PDB entry 5OA1 | electron microscopy, 4.40 A resolution (low resolution: residue-level contacts below are approximate; hydrogen-bond / salt-bridge calls are withheld) | chains B and N of the 34 polymer chains in the assembly

[Chain B]
Name: DNA-directed RNA polymerase I subunit RPA135
Organism: Saccharomyces cerevisiae S288C
Notes: EC 2.7.7.6
UniProt: P22138 (RPA2_YEAST); residue numbers follow UniProt; this construct covers 1-1203
Chain sequence (1203 residues; numbered 1 to 1203; the number before each row is that of its first residue):
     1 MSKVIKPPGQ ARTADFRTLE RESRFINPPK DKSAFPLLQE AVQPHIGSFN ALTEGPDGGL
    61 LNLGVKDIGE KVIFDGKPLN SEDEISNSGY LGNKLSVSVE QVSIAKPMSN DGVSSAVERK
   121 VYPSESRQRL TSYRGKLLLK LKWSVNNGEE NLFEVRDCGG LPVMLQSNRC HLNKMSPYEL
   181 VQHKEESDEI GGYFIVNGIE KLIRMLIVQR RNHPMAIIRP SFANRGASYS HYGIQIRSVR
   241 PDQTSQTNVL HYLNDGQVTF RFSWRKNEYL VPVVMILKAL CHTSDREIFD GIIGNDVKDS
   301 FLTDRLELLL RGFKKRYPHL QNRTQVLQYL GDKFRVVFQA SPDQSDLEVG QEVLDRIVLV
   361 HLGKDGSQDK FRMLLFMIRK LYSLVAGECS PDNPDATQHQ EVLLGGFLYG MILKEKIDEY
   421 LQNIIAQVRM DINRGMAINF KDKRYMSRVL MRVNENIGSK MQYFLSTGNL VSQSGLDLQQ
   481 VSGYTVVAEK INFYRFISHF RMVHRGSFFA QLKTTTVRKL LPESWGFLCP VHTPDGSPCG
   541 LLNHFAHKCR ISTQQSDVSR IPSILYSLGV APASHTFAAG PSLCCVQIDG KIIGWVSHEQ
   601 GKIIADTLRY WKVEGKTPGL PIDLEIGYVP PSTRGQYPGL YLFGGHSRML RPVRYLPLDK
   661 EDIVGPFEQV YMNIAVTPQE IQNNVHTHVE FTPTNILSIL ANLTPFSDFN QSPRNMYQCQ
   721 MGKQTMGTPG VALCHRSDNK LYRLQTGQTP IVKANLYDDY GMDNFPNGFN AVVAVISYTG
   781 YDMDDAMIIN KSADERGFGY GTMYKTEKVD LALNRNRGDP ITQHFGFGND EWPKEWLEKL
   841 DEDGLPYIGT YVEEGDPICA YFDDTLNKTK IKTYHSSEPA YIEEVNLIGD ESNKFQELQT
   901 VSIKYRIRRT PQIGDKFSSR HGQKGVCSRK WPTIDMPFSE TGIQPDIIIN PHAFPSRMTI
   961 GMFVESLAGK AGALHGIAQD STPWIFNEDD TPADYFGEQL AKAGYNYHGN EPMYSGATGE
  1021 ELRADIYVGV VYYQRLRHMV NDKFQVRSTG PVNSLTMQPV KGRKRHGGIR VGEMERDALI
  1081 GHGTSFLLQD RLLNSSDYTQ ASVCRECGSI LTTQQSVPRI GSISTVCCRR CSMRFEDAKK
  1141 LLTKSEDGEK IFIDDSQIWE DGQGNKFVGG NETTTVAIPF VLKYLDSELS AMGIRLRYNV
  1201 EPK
Unresolved in the structure: 1-11, 109-118, 1141-1147
Metal / ion sites: Zn2+: Cys-1104, Cys-1107, Cys-1128, Cys-1131
Swiss-Prot annotation at these positions:
  - zinc finger: Cys-1104 to Cys-1131 (C4-type)
  - modified residue: Ser-2 (N-acetylserine), Ser-81 (Phosphoserine), Ser-1156 (Phosphoserine)
  - mutagenesis: Cys-1104 (C1104A: No effect; when associated with A-1107; A-1128 and A-1131), Cys-1107 (C1107A: Lethal. Abolishes recruitment of RPA1 to Pol I. No effect; when associated with A-1104; A-1128 and A-1131), Cys-1127 (C1127R: Responsible of suppression of RPA190-5 and RPA190-1 mutations), Cys-1128 (C1128A: No effect; when associated with A-1104; A-1107 and A-1131), Cys-1131 (C1131A: No effect; when associated with A-1104; A-1107 and A-1128)
Reported in the primary citation:
  - conformationally variable residues (loop rearrangement): Asn-110 to Arg-119

[Chain N]
Name: DNA-directed RNA polymerase I subunit RPA34
Organism: Saccharomyces cerevisiae S288C
UniProt: P47006 (RPA34_YEAST); numbering as in UniProt (aligned over 1-233)
Chain sequence (233 residues; row label = number of the first residue in the row):
     1 MSKLSKDYVS DSDSDDEVIS NEFSIPDGFK KCKHLKNFPL NGDNKKKAKQ QQVWLIKFPS
    61 NVDISKLKSL PVDFESSTTM TIDKHDYKIM DDTDIESSLT QDNLSNMTLL VPSESKESLK
   121 IASTAKDNAP LQFDKVFSVS ETAKIPAIDY SKVRVPRKDV PKVEGLKLEH FATGYDAEDF
   181 HVAEEVKENK KEPKKRSHHD DEEESSEKKK KKKEKREKRE KKDKKDKKKK HRD
Unresolved in the structure: 1-22, 45-48, 95-105, 126-129, 181-233
Swiss-Prot annotation at these positions:
  - modified residue (Phosphoserine): Ser-10, Ser-12, Ser-14, Ser-60

[Chain B / chain N interface]
Residue-residue contacts (60):
  Arg-12(B) with Pro-161(N); Lys-162(N); Val-163(N); Glu-164(N)
  Thr-13(B) with Val-163(N)
  Ser-567(B) with Pro-59(N); Asn-61(N); Glu-141(N)
  Leu-568(B) with Ser-140(N); Glu-141(N)
  Gly-569(B) with Ser-140(N)
  Ala-571(B) with Lys-57(N)
  Thr-607(B) with Ala-143(N)
  Tyr-610(B) with Ile-145(N); Pro-146(N)
  Trp-611(B) with Ala-143(N)
  Leu-656(B) with Ile-148(N)
  Pro-657(B) with Pro-146(N); Ile-148(N)
  Pro-678(B) with Val-153(N); Arg-154(N)
  Gln-679(B) with Val-155(N); Arg-157(N)
  Ile-681(B) with Tyr-150(N); Arg-154(N)
  Gln-682(B) with Arg-154(N)
  Asn-683(B) with Tyr-150(N); Arg-154(N)
  Asn-684(B) with Tyr-150(N)
  His-686(B) with Ile-148(N)
  Thr-941(B) with His-170(N)
  Leu-974(B) with Glu-169(N)
  His-975(B) with Leu-166(N); Lys-167(N); Glu-169(N)
  Ile-977(B) with Val-163(N)
  Ile-985(B) with Arg-157(N); Val-160(N)
  Phe-986(B) with Arg-157(N); Val-160(N)
  Asn-987(B) with Arg-157(N)
  Asp-990(B) with Arg-157(N); Asp-159(N); Val-160(N)
  Tyr-995(B) with Val-160(N); Pro-161(N); Lys-162(N); Val-163(N)
  Gln-999(B) with Val-163(N); Leu-166(N)
  Lys-1002(B) with Leu-166(N); Lys-167(N); Leu-168(N)
  Ala-1003(B) with Lys-167(N); Leu-168(N); Glu-169(N); His-170(N)
  Gly-1004(B) with Leu-168(N); His-170(N)
  Tyr-1005(B) with His-170(N)
Interface residues without a listed pair, chain B (35 interface residues in all): Asp-606, Glu-940, Glu-998
Interface residues without a listed pair, chain N (28 interface residues in all): Lys-144, Pro-156, Thr-173

[Overview]
35 residues of chain B and 28 residues of chain N are in contact. Cys-1104(B), Cys-1107(B), Cys-1128(B) and
Cys-1131(B) form the Zn2+ site. UniProt lists 5 mutagenesis sites on chain B. The paper reports conformational
variability at Asn-110(B).
Here chain B is DNA-directed RNA polymerase I subunit RPA135 and chain N is DNA-directed RNA polymerase I
subunit RPA34, both from Saccharomyces cerevisiae S288C. Entry 5OA1 (RNA polymerase I pre-initiation complex)
was determined by electron microscopy.
